PDB entry 7V3F | electron microscopy, 3.10 A resolution | chains D and F of the 6 polymer chains in the assembly

== Chain D (and F) ==
Protein: Small envelope protein M
Source organism: Dengue virus type 2 (strain Thailand/NGS-C/1944)
Notes: chain F of this document is another copy of the same molecule, construct and numbering; everything in this record applies to it too
UniProtKB: P14340 (POLG_DEN2N); residues 1-72 here correspond to UniProt positions 206-277 (UniProt number = residue number + 205)
Sequence (72 residues; row label = number of the first residue in the row):
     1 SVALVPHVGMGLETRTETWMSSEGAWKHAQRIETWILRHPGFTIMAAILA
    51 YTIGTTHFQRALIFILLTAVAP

== Interface between chain D and chain F ==
Residue-residue contacts (19; chain D residue first):
  Ala3(D) with Ala3(F), hydrophobic
  Leu4(D) with Arg31(F)
  Arg31(D) with Leu4(F)
  His39(D) with Met10(F)
  Ile53(D) with Phe58(F), hydrophobic; Leu62(F), hydrophobic
  Gly54(D) with Gln59(F), hydrogen bond (backbone-side chain)
  Gln59(D) with Ile53(F); Gly54(F), hydrogen bond (side chain-backbone); Gln59(F), hydrogen bond
  Ile63(D) with Ile63(F), hydrophobic
  Leu66(D) with Leu66(F), hydrophobic; Leu67(F), hydrophobic; Val70(F), hydrophobic
  Leu67(D) with Leu66(F), hydrophobic
  Ala69(D) with Val70(F), hydrophobic
  Val70(D) with Leu66(F), hydrophobic; Ala69(F), hydrophobic; Val70(F), hydrophobic
Other interface residues (no listed pair), chain D (18 interface residues in all): Ser1, Gly9, Lys27, Thr55, Phe58, Leu62
Other interface residues (no listed pair), chain F (20 interface residues in all): Ser1, Val5, Lys27, His28, His39, Thr55

== In short ==
18 residues of chain D and 20 residues of chain F are in contact, with 3 hydrogen bonds. Polar contacts
include Gly54(D)-Gln59(F) and Gln59(D)-Gln59(F).
Both chains are Small envelope protein M (Dengue virus type 2 (strain Thailand/NGS-C/1944)). Entry 7V3F
(DENV2_NGC_Fab_C10 28degree (1Fab:3E)) was determined by electron microscopy (same publication as 7V3G, 7V3H,
7V3I and 7V3J).
